PDB entry 5X06 | X-ray diffraction, 3.24 A resolution | chains F and H of the 8 polymer chains in the assembly

# Chain F (and H)
Protein: DnaA regulatory inactivator Hda
Source organism: Escherichia coli O157:H7
Notes: chain H of this document is another copy of the same molecule, construct and numbering; everything in this record applies to it too
UniProtKB: P69933 (HDA_ECO57); residues 1-233 here = UniProt positions 1-233
Sequence (253 residues; numbered -19 to 233; the number before each row is that of its first residue; numbers below 1 keep their minus sign (Met-19 is residue -19)):
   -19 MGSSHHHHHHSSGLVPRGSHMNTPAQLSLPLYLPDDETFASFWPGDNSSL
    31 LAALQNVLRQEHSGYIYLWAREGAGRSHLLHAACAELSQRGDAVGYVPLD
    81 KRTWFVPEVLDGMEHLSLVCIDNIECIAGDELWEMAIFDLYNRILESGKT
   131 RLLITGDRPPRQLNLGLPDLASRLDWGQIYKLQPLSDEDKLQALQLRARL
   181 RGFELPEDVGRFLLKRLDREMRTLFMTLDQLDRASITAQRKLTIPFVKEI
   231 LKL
Unresolved in the structure: -19 to 3, 232-233 (chain H: -19 to 4, 181-189, 195-198, 209-233)
Differences from the reference sequence: expression tag (-19 to 0)
Bound ions: Mg2+: Ser57 (together with ADP)
Ligand contacts: ADP (adenosine-5'-diphosphate): Glu17, Ser21, Phe22, Trp23, Gly53, Ala54, Gly55, Arg56, Ser57, His58, Leu165, Ala173, Arg177, Met201, Arg202, Phe205

# Chain F / chain H interface
Residue-residue contacts (33; chain F residue first):
  Glu41(F) - Arg141(H)
  Glu41(F) - Asp155(H)
  Ser43(F) - Asp155(H)  hydrogen bond (side chain-backbone)
  Ser43(F) - Gly157(H)
  Tyr45(F) - Trp156(H)  hydrophobic
  Tyr121(F) - Trp156(H)  hydrogen bond
  Ile124(F) - Trp156(H)  hydrophobic
  Leu125(F) - Ser152(H)
  Leu125(F) - Arg153(H)
  Leu125(F) - Trp156(H)  hydrophobic
  Glu126(F) - Ser152(H)  hydrogen bond (backbone-side chain)
  Glu126(F) - Arg153(H)  salt bridge
  Ser127(F) - Ser152(H)
  Gly128(F) - Arg141(H)
  Lys129(F) - Arg141(H)
  Thr130(F) - Trp156(H)
  Arg141(F) - Gly128(H)
  Asp149(F) - Glu126(H)
  Ser152(F) - Leu125(H)
  Ser152(F) - Glu126(H)  hydrogen bond (side chain-backbone)
  Ser152(F) - Ser127(H)
  Arg153(F) - Leu125(H)
  Arg153(F) - Glu126(H)  salt bridge
  Asp155(F) - His42(H)  salt bridge
  Trp156(F) - Gly44(H)
  Trp156(F) - Tyr45(H)  hydrophobic
  Trp156(F) - Tyr121(H)  hydrogen bond
  Trp156(F) - Ile124(H)  hydrophobic
  Trp156(F) - Leu125(H)  hydrophobic
  Trp156(F) - Thr130(H)
  Gly157(F) - Ser43(H)
  Gln158(F) - Gln158(H)
  Ile159(F) - His42(H)
Also at the interface, not in a pair above, chain F (23 interface residues in all): His42, Gly44, Leu132
Also at the interface, not in a pair above, chain H (21 interface residues in all): Lys129, Leu132, Ile159

# Summary
The interface between chain F and chain H involves 23 residues on one side and 21 on the other; the contacts
include 5 hydrogen bonds and 3 salt bridges. Among the polar pairs are Glu126(F)-Arg153(H), Asp155(F)-His42(H)
and Ser43(F)-Asp155(H). Bound to chain F: ADP.
Both chains are DnaA regulatory inactivator Hda (Escherichia coli O157:H7). Entry 5X06 (DNA replication
regulation protein) was determined by X-ray diffraction.
